9ITT - chains S and Y of the 26 polymer chains in the assembly; structure by electron microscopy, 2.96 A resolution.

[Chain S]
Molecule: ATP synthase subunit delta
Organism: Chloroflexus aurantiacus J-10-fl
UniProt: A9WGS7 (ATPD_CHLAA); residues 1-157 here = UniProt positions 1-157
Sequence (157 residues; numbered 1 to 157; the number before each row is that of its first residue):
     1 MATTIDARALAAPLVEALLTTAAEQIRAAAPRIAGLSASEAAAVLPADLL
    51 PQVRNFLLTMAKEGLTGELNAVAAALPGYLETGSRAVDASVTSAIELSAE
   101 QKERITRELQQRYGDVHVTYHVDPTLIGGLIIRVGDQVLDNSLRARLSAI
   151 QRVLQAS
Not modelled in the structure: 1-85, 155-157

[Chain Y]
Molecule: ATP synthase subunit b
Organism: Chloroflexus aurantiacus J-10-fl
UniProt: A9WGS8 (ATPF_CHLAA); numbering as in UniProt (aligned over 1-164)
Sequence (164 residues; each row starts with the number of its first residue):
     1 MEALGINPTLFIAQLINFLLLIFILRALLYRPVMNLLNERTRRIEESVRD
    51 AEKVREQLANARRDYEAEIARARQEAAKIVAQAQERAKQQEAEIIAQARR
   101 EAERLKEEARAQAEQERIRMLSEAKSQIADLVTLTASRVLGAELQARGHD
   151 ALIAESLAALDRRN
Not modelled in the structure: 1-7, 161-164

[How chain S and chain Y interact]
Residue-residue contacts (22; chain S residue first):
  Val91(S) - Leu157(Y)  hydrophobic
  Ile95(S) - Gly148(Y)
  Gln101(S) - Ala154(Y)
  Ile105(S) - Leu157(Y)  hydrophobic
  Gln111(S) - Leu160(Y)
  Arg112(S) - Leu160(Y)
  Ile127(S) - Leu144(Y)
  Gly129(S) - Ile153(Y)
  Gly129(S) - Leu157(Y)
  Leu130(S) - Ser156(Y)
  Leu130(S) - Leu157(Y)
  Ile132(S) - Leu157(Y)
  Leu139(S) - Leu160(Y)  hydrophobic
  Arg146(S) - Thr133(Y)  hydrogen bond (side chain-backbone)
  Arg146(S) - Leu134(Y)
  Arg146(S) - Ala136(Y)
  Arg146(S) - Ser137(Y)
  Ile150(S) - Ala129(Y)
  Ile150(S) - Asp130(Y)
  Ile150(S) - Thr133(Y)
  Val153(S) - Ala129(Y)  hydrophobic
  Leu154(S) - Ala129(Y)  hydrophobic
Also at the interface, not in a pair above, chain S (17 interface residues in all): Glu108, Gly128
Also at the interface, not in a pair above, chain Y (16 interface residues in all): Lys125, Leu140, Ala158

[Overview]
The interface between chain S and chain Y involves 17 residues on one side and 16 on the other; the contacts
include 1 hydrogen bond. Its one hydrogen-bonded contact is Arg146(S)-Thr133(Y).
Chain S is ATP synthase subunit delta and chain Y is ATP synthase subunit b, both from Chloroflexus
aurantiacus J-10-fl; the structure, Chloroflexus aurantiacus ADP-bound ATP synthase, state 2, was determined
by electron microscopy, deposited together with 9ITJ, 9ITK, 9ITL, 9ITM, 9ITN, 9ITO and 11 further entries.
